PDB entry 8VFG | X-ray diffraction, 1.54 A resolution | chains A and P of the 4 polymer chains in the assembly

[Chain A]
Protein: DNA polymerase beta
Source organism: Homo sapiens
Notes: EC 2.7.7.7, 4.2.99.-
UniProtKB: P06746 (DPOLB_HUMAN); residue numbers follow UniProt; this construct covers 1-335
Amino-acid sequence (335 residues; row label = number of the first residue in the row):
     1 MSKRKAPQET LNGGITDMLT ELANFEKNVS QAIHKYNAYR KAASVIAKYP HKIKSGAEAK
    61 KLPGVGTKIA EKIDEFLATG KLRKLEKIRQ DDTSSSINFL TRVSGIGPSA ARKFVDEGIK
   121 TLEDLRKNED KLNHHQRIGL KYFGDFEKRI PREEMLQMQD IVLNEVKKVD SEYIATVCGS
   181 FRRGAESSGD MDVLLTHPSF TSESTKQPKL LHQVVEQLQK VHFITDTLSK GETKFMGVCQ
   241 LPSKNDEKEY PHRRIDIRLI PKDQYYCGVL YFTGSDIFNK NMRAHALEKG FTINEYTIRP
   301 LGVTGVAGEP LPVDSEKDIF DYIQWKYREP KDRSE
Unresolved in the structure: 1-6, 205-206
Swiss-Prot annotation at these positions:
  - region: Arg183 to Asp192 (DNA-binding)
  - active site: Lys72 (Nucleophile)
  - binding site (K(+)): Lys60, Leu62, Val65, Thr101, Val103, Ile106
  - binding site (Na(+)): Lys60, Leu62, Val65, Thr101, Val103, Ile106
  - binding site (dATP): Arg149, Ser180, Arg183, Gly189, Asp190
  - binding site (dCTP): Arg149, Ser180, Arg183, Gly189, Asp190
  - binding site (dGTP): Arg149, Ser180, Arg183, Gly189, Asp190, Asp192
  - binding site (dTTP): Arg149, Ser180, Arg183, Gly189, Asp190
  - binding site (Mg(2+)): Asp190, Asp192, Asp256
  - modified residue: Lys72 (N6-acetyllysine), Arg83 (Omega-N-methylarginine), Arg152 (Omega-N-methylarginine)
  - cross-link (Glycyl lysine isopeptide (Lys-Gly)): Lys41 (interchain with G-Cter in ubiquitin), Lys61 (interchain with G-Cter in ubiquitin), Lys81 (interchain with G-Cter in ubiquitin)
  - natural variant: Leu22 (L22P: Found in a gastric cancer sample; uncertain significance), Tyr39 (Y39C: Found in a gastric cancer sample; uncertain significance), Gly118 (G118V: Decreased DNA-directed DNA polymerase activity), Arg137 (R137Q: Decreased function in base-excision repair), Arg149 (R149I: Decreased DNA-directed DNA polymerase activity), Asp160 (D160N: Found in a gastric cancer sample; uncertain significance), Cys239 (C239R: Found in a gastric cancer sample; uncertain significance), Lys289 (K289M: Found in a colon cancer sample; uncertain significance), Asn294 (N294D: Found in a gastric cancer sample; uncertain significance), Glu295 (E295K: Found in a gastric cancer sample; uncertain significance)
  - mutagenesis: Phe25 (F25W: No effect on 5'-dRP lyase activity. Decreased ssDNA binding), His34 (H34G: Decreased 5'-dRP lyase activity. Decreased ssDNA binding), Lys35 (K35A: Decreased 5'-dRP lyase activity. Decreased ssDNA binding. Loss of 5'-dRP lyase activity; when associated with A-68 and A-72. Decreased ssDNA binding; when associated with A-68 and A-72 ...), Tyr39 (Y39F: No effect on 5'-dRP lyase activity; Y39Q: Abolishes DNA polymerase and 5'-dRP lyase activity), Lys41 (K41R: Abolishes ubiquitination; when associated with R-61 and R-81), Lys60 (K60A: Decreased 5'-dRP lyase activity. Decreased ssDNA binding), Lys61 (K61R: Abolishes ubiquitination; when associated with R-41 and R-81), Lys68 (K68A: No effect on 5'-dRP lyase activity. Decreased ssDNA binding. Loss of 5'-dRP lyase activity; when associated with A-35 and A-72. Decreased ssDNA binding; when associated with A-35 and A-72 ...), Glu71 (E71Q: No effect on 5'-dRP lyase activity. No effect on structure shown by circular dichroism. No effect on ssDNA binding), Lys72 (K72A: Severely reduced 5'-dRP lyase activity. Does not affect ssDNA binding. Loss of 5'-dRP lyase activity; when associated with A-35 and A-68. Decreased ssDNA binding ...), Glu75 (E75A: Slightly decreased 5'-dRP lyase activity. Decreased ssDNA binding. No effect on structure shown by circular dichroism), Lys81 (K81R: Abolishes ubiquitination; when associated with R-41 and R-61), 5 further mutagenesis entries in UniProt

[Chain P]
Molecule: 10-nt DNA strand
Sequence (10 nucleotides; numbered 1 to 10; the number before each row is that of its first residue):
     1 GCTGATGCGX
Modified residues: 8NI (N-[(5S)-2-amino-5-formamido-6-oxo-5,6-dihydropyrimidin-4-yl]-2-deoxy-5-O-phosphono-beta-D-erythro-pentofuranosylamine) at position 10

[How chain A and chain P interact]
Contacting residue pairs (13):
  Val103(A) with DG9(P), phosphate contact
  Ser104(A) with DG9(P), phosphate contact
  Gly105(A) with DC8(P), sugar contact; DG9(P), hydrogen bond to the phosphate
  Ile106(A) with DG9(P), phosphate contact
  Gly107(A) with DC8(P), hydrogen bond to the phosphate
  Pro108(A) with DC8(P), phosphate contact
  Ser109(A) with DG7(P), phosphate contact; DC8(P), hydrogen bond to the phosphate
  Ala110(A) with DC8(P), hydrogen bond to the phosphate
  His135(A) with DG9(P), sugar contact
  Arg254(A) with 8NI_10(P), salt bridge to the phosphate
  Asp256(A) with 8NI_10(P), sugar contact
Other interface residues (no listed pair), chain A (13 interface residues in all): Met236, Arg258

[Overview]
The interface between chain A and chain P involves 13 residues on one side and 4 on the other, with 4 hydrogen
bonds and 1 salt bridge. Among the polar pairs are Gly105(A)-DG9(P), Gly107(A)-DC8(P) and Ser109(A)-DC8(P).
Here chain A is DNA polymerase beta (Homo sapiens) and chain P is a 10-nt DNA strand. Entry 8VFG (Binary DNA
Polymerase Beta bound to DNA containing primer terminal FapydG base-paired with a dC) was determined by X-ray
diffraction together with 8VF8, 8VF9, 8VFA, 8VFB, 8VFC, 8VFD and 5 further entries from the same study.
